Entry 4KCC (X-ray diffraction, 1.89 A resolution); this record covers chain A.

# Chain A
Molecule: Glutamate receptor ionotropic, NMDA 1
From: Rattus norvegicus
Notes: fragment: Ligand Binding Domain
UniProt: P35439 (NMDZ1_RAT); the construct has insertions or renumbered stretches relative to UniProt, so the offset changes along the chain: 2-152 = UniProt 394-544; 155-292 = UniProt 663-800
Amino-acid sequence (292 residues; each row starts with the number of its first residue):
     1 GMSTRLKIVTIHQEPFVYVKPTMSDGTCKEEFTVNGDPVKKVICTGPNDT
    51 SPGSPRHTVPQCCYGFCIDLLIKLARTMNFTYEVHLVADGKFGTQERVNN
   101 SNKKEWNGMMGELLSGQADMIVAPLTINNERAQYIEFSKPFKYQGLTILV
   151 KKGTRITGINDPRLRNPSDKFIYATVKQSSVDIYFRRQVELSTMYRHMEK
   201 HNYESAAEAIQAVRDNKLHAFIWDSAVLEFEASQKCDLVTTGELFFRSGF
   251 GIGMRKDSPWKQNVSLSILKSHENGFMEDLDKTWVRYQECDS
Not modelled in the structure: 1-2, 49-56, 99-103, 291-292
Differences from the reference sequence: expression tag (1); linker (153-154)
UniProt features mapped onto this chain:
  - binding site (glycine): Pro124, Thr126, Arg131, Ser180, Asp224
  - glycosylation (N-linked (GlcNAc...) asparagine): Asn48, Asn79, Asn99, Asn166, Asn263
Disulfides: Cys28-Cys62, Cys44-Cys63, Cys236-Cys290
Reported in the primary citation:
  - contacts within the chain: Pro15-Phe230 (hydrophobic contact), Thr126-Arg131, Ala226-Phe250 (hydrophobic contact)
  - conformationally variable residues (order/disorder transition): Asp224

# Summary
UniProt lists 5 glycine-binding residues. From the paper: conformational variability at Asp224; contacts
within the chain involving Pro15, Phe230 and Thr126 among others.
Chain A is Glutamate receptor ionotropic, NMDA 1 (Rattus norvegicus); the structure, Crystal Structure of the
NMDA Receptor GluN1 Ligand Binding Domain Apo State, was determined by X-ray diffraction, deposited together
with 4KCD.
